6OES - chains C and G of the 10 polymer chains in the assembly; structure by electron microscopy, 3.06 A resolution.

Chain C:
Name: V(D)J recombination-activating protein 1
Organism: Mus musculus
Notes: EC 3.1.-.-, 2.3.2.27
UniProtKB: P15919 (RAG1_MOUSE); numbering as in UniProt (aligned over 1-1040)
Amino-acid sequence (1040 residues; row label = number of the first residue in the row):
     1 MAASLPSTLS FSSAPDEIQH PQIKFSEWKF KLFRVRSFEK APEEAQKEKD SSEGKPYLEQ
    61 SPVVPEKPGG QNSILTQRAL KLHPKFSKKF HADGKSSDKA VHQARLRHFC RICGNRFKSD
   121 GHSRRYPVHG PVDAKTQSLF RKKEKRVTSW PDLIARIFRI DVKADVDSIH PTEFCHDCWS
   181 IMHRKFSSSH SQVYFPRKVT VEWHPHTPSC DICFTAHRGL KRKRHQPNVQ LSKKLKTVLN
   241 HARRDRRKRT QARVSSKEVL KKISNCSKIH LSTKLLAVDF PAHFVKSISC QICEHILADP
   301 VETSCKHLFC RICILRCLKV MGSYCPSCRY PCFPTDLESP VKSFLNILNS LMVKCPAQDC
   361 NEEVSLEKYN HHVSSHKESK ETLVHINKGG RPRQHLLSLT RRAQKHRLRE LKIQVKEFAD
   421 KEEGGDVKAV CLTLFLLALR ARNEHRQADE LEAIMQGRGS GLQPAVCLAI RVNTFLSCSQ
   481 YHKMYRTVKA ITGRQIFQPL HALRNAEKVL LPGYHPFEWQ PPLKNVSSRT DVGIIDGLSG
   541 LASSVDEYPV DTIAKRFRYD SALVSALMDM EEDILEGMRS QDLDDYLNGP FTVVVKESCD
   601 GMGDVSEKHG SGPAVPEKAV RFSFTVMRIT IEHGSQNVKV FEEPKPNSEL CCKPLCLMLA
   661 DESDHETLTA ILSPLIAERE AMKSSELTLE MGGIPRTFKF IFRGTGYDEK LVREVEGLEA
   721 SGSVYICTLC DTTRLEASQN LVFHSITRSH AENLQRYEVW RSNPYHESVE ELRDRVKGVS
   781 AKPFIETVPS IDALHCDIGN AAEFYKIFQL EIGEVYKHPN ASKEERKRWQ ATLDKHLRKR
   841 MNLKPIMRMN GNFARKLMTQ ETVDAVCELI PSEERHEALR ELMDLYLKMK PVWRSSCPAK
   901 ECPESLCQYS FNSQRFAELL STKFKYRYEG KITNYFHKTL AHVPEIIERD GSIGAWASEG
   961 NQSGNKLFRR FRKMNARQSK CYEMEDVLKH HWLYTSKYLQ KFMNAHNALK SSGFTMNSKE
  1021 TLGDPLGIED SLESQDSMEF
Not modelled in the structure: 1-460, 1008-1040
Construct notes: engineered mutation Gln962 (Glu in P15919)
Metal / ion sites: Ca2+: Asp600, Gly601 (shared with DC42(G) of chain G); Zn2+: Cys727, Cys730, His937, His942
What the authors report for this chain:
  - binding site for the 50-nt DNA strand: Met847, Arg848
  - mutagenesis - E962Q: abolished catalytic activity (disintegration reaction) (citing earlier work)
  - mutagenesis - R848A (2 fold): increased catalytic activity on disintegration
  - mutagenesis - R848A (3 fold): increased catalytic activity (strand-transfer reaction)
  - binding site for the 61-nt DNA strand (chain G): Met847

Chain G:
Molecule: 61-nt DNA strand
Sequence (61 nucleotides; row label = number of the first residue in the row):
     1 CGGGTTTTTG TCTGGCTTCA CACTTGATTT GCATCACTGT GCGCCGCAGG CCAGATCCAG
    61 G
Not modelled in the structure: 1-27
Metal / ion sites: Ca2+: DC42 (shared with Asp600(C), Gly601(C) of chain C)

How chain C and chain G interact:
Pairs across the interface - 22 pairs, chain C then chain G:
  Gly603(C) - DG43(G)  phosphate contact
  Asp604(C) - DG43(G)  phosphate contact
  Lys618(C) - DG43(G)  salt bridge to the phosphate
  Lys618(C) - DC44(G)  salt bridge to the phosphate
  Leu794(C) - DG41(G)  base contact
  His795(C) - DC42(G)  salt bridge to the phosphate
  Ile798(C) - DG41(G)  base contact
  Arg848(C) - DC42(G)  base contact
  Arg848(C) - DG43(G)  hydrogen bond to the base
  Asn850(C) - DT40(G)  base contact
  Asn850(C) - DG41(G)  base contact
  Gly851(C) - DG41(G)  hydrogen bond to the base
  Asn852(C) - DG39(G)  hydrogen bond to the base
  Arg855(C) - DG41(G)  hydrogen bond to the base
  Glu959(C) - DG41(G)  hydrogen bond to the base
  Gln962(C) - DT40(G)  sugar contact
  Gln962(C) - DG41(G)  base contact
  Ser963(C) - DT40(G)  base contact
  Lys966(C) - DG39(G)  hydrogen bond to the base
  Lys966(C) - DT40(G)  sugar contact
  Arg969(C) - DT40(G)  sugar contact
  Arg969(C) - DG41(G)  salt bridge to the phosphate
Other interface residues (no listed pair), chain C (20 interface residues in all): Asp600, Met602, Met847, Asn965
Other interface residues (no listed pair), chain G (7 interface residues in all): DT38

Overview:
The interface between chain C and chain G involves 20 residues on one side and 7 on the other; the contacts
include 6 hydrogen bonds and 4 salt bridges. Polar pairs include Arg848(C)-DG43(G), Gly851(C)-DG41(G) and
Asn852(C)-DG39(G). The paper reports a binding site for the 50-nt DNA strand at Met847(C) and Arg848(C); E962Q
of chain C abolishes catalytic activity (disintegration reaction).
Chain C is V(D)J recombination-activating protein 1 (Mus musculus) and chain G is a 61-nt DNA strand; the
structure, Cryo-EM structure of mouse RAG1/2 STC complex (without NBD domain), was determined by electron
microscopy, deposited together with 6OET.
